Entry 5FMF (electron microscopy, 6.00 A resolution (low resolution: residue-level contacts below are approximate; hydrogen-bond / salt-bridge calls are withheld)); this record covers chains N and V of the 27 polymer chains in the assembly.

Chain N:
Molecule: Non-template strand DNA
Organism: Saccharomyces cerevisiae
Sequence (72 nucleotides; each row starts with the number of its first residue):
     1 AAAAAAAAAAGGCGCCTATAAAAGGGGTTTCAATGTATCTATAACCAGGC
    51 ATAAGTACTAAAGGGGGTGGGG

Chain V:
Protein: Transcription initiation factor iif subunit beta, TFG2
Organism: Saccharomyces cerevisiae
Notes: EC 3.6.4.12
UniProt: P41896 (T2FB_YEAST); residues 54-140 carry their UniProt numbers (87 of 174 residues fall inside the UniProt entry; the rest is not from it)
Amino-acid sequence (174 residues; row label = number of the first residue in the row; note: 132 numbers in that range are skipped by the numbering (no residue carries them; nothing is unmodelled there)):
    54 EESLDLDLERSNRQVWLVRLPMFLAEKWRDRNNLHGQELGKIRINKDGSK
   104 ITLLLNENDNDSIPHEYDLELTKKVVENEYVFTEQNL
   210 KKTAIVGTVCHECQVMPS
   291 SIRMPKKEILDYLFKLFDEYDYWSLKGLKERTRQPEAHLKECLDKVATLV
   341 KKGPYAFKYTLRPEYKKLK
UniProt features mapped onto this chain:
  - modified residue: Ser56 (Phosphoserine)

How chain N and chain V interact:
Pairs across the interface (11):
  DG26(N) with Ser291(V)
  DG27(N) with Ser291(V); Ile292(V); Arg293(V); Met294(V)
  DT28(N) with Ser291(V); Ile292(V); Arg293(V); Met294(V); Pro295(V)
  DT29(N) with Met294(V)

Overview:
The interface between chain N and chain V involves 4 residues on one side and 5 on the other.
Chain N is Non-template strand DNA and chain V is Transcription initiation factor iif subunit beta, TFG2, both
from Saccharomyces cerevisiae; the structure, the P-lobe of RNA polymerase II pre-initiation complex, was
determined by electron microscopy.
